5OCY - chains L and C of the 3 polymer chains in the assembly; structure by X-ray diffraction, 2.60 A resolution.

== Chain L ==
Name: ACPA E4 Fab fragment - light chain
Source organism: Homo sapiens
Notes: antibody fragment or engineered binder
Amino-acid sequence (216 residues; row label = number of the first residue in the row):
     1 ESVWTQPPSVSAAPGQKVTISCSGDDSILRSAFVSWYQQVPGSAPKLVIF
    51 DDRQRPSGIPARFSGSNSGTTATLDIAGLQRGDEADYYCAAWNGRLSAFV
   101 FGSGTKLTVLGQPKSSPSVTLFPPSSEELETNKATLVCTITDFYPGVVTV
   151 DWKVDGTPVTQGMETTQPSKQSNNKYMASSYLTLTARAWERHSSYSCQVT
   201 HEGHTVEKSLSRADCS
Not modelled in the structure: 215-216
Disulfides: C22-C89, C138-C197
Modified positions: E1 (pyroglutamic acid; PCA)

== Chain C ==
Name: Cii-C-48-cit
Amino-acid sequence (18 residues; row label = number of the first residue in the row; numbering starts at 0):
     0 CEAGEPGERGLKGHRGCA
Not modelled in the structure: 0-3, 13-17
Modified positions: R8 (citrulline; CIR)

== Interface between chain L and chain C ==
Residue-residue contacts - 12 pairs, chain L then chain C:
  R30(L) with K11(C)
  S31(L) with L10(C); K11(C), hydrogen bond (backbone-backbone)
  A32(L) with K11(C), hydrogen bond (backbone-side chain)
  F33(L) with K11(C)
  D52(L) with K11(C), salt bridge
  N67(L) with K11(C)
  W92(L) with R8(C); G9(C); L10(C)
  G94(L) with L10(C)
  F99(L) with R8(C)

== Summary ==
9 residues of chain L face 4 of chain C across their interface; the contacts include 2 hydrogen bonds and 1
salt bridge. Polar contacts include D52(L)-K11(C), A32(L)-K11(C) and S31(L)-K11(C).
Here chain L is ACPA E4 Fab fragment - light chain (Homo sapiens) and chain C is Cii-C-48-cit. Entry 5OCY
(Crystal structure of ACPA E4 in complex with CII-C-48-CIT) was determined by X-ray diffraction (same
publication as 5OCK, 5OCX, 5OD0 and 5OD8).
